PDB entry 8QN7 | electron microscopy, 2.70 A resolution | chain A

Chain A:
Name: Amyloid-beta A4 protein
From: Homo sapiens
Reference sequence: B4DM00 (B4DM00_HUMAN); residues 1-40 here correspond to UniProt positions 430-469 (UniProt number = residue number + 429)
Chain sequence (40 residues; each row starts with the number of its first residue):
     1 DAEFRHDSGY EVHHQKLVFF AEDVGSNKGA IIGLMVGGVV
Not modelled in the structure: 39-40
What the authors report for this chain:
  - self-association interface (contacts with another copy of this molecule); pairs are residue here / residue on that copy: F4-F20 (pi stacking), H14, H14, Q15, L17, F19, A21, V24, N27, I32, M35
  - conformationally variable residues (side-chain flip): Y10

Overview:
The paper reports conformational variability at Y10; a self-association interface involving F4, H14 and Q15
among others.
Chain A is Amyloid-beta A4 protein (Homo sapiens); the structure, Amyloid-beta 40 type 1 filament from the
leptomeninges of individual with Alzheimer's disease and cerebral amyloid ..., was determined by electron
microscopy (same publication as 8QN6).
